PDB entry 5EY0 | X-ray diffraction, 1.60 A resolution | chains B and A

Chain B (and A):
Molecule: GTP-sensing transcriptional pleiotropic repressor CodY
Source organism: Staphylococcus aureus (strain Mu3 / ATCC 700698)
Notes: chain A of this document is another copy of the same molecule, construct and numbering; everything in this record applies to it too
UniProt: A7X1N2 (CODY_STAA1); numbering as in UniProt (aligned over 1-257)
Chain sequence (274 residues; each row starts with the number of its first residue; numbers below 1 keep their minus sign (His-16 is residue -16)):
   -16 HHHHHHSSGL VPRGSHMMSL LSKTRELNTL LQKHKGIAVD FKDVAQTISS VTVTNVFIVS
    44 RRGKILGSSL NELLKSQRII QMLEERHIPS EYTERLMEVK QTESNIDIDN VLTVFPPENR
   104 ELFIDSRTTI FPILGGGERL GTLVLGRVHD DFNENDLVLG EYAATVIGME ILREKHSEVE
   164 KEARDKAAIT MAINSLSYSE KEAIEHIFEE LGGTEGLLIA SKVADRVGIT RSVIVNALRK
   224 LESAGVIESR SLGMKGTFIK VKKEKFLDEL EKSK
Disordered / not traced: -16 to 0, 236-237, 256-257 (chain A: -16 to 0, 235-237, 256-257)
Construct notes: expression tag (-16 to 0)
Small-molecule neighbours:
  - GTP (guanosine-5'-triphosphate): Ala21, Val22, Asp23, Phe24, Ser43, Arg44, Arg45, Lys47, Leu49, Leu123, Glu153, Ile154, Arg156, Glu157, Lys158, Glu161
  - isoleucine (ILE): Phe40, Arg61, Ile62, Met65, Ile71, Pro72, Tyr75, Val94, Thr96, Val97, Phe98, Pro99, Pro100
UniProt features mapped onto this chain:
  - DNA-binding region: Ala203 to Arg222 (H-T-H motif)
  - binding site (GTP): Val22, Phe24, Ser43, Arg44, Arg45, Lys47, Glu153, Lys158
  - binding site (L-isoleucine): Arg61, Thr96, Phe98
  - mutagenesis: Glu153 (E153A: Decreases GTP-binding affinity)
What the authors report for this chain:
  - binding site for isoleucine: Arg61, Thr96
  - contacts within the chain: Arg61-Glu101 (salt bridge)
  - binding site for GTP: Val22, Phe24, Ser43, Arg45, Lys47, Glu153, Lys158
  - specificity-determining residues: Glu153 (proposed by the authors, not directly observed)
  - mutagenesis - S43A/R45A/K47A/H70A/K158A, E153A: decreased binding to GTP
  - conformationally variable residues (side-chain flip): Val22
  - mutagenesis - E153A (1.7-fold): decreased binding to in the absence of GTP

How chain B and chain A interact:
Pairs across the interface (45; chain B residue first):
  Ser2(B) - Glu137(A)
  Leu3(B) - Leu3(A)  hydrophobic
  Leu4(B) - Glu137(A)
  Leu4(B) - Leu140(A)  hydrophobic
  Leu4(B) - Val141(A)  hydrophobic
  Leu4(B) - Glu144(A)
  Thr7(B) - Tyr145(A)
  Arg8(B) - Glu144(A)  salt bridge
  Asn11(B) - Glu144(A)  hydrogen bond (side chain-backbone)
  Asn11(B) - Thr148(A)  hydrogen bond
  Leu14(B) - Thr148(A)
  Gln15(B) - Leu117(A)
  Gln15(B) - Gly118(A)
  Gln15(B) - Gly119(A)  hydrogen bond (backbone-backbone)
  Gln15(B) - Gly120(A)  hydrogen bond (backbone-backbone)
  Gln15(B) - Thr148(A)  hydrogen bond
  Lys16(B) - Gly120(A)
  Leu117(B) - Gln15(A)
  Gly118(B) - Gln15(A)
  Gly119(B) - Gln15(A)  hydrogen bond (backbone-backbone)
  Gly120(B) - Gln15(A)  hydrogen bond (backbone-backbone)
  Glu137(B) - Ser2(A)
  Glu137(B) - Leu3(A)  hydrogen bond (side chain-backbone)
  Glu137(B) - Leu4(A)  hydrogen bond (side chain-backbone)
  Val141(B) - Leu4(A)  hydrophobic
  Val141(B) - Tyr145(A)  hydrogen bond (backbone-side chain)
  Leu142(B) - Tyr145(A)
  Glu144(B) - Leu4(A)
  Glu144(B) - Arg8(A)  salt bridge
  Glu144(B) - Asn11(A)
  Tyr145(B) - Asn11(A)
  Tyr145(B) - Tyr145(A)  hydrophobic
  Tyr145(B) - Thr148(A)
  Thr148(B) - Asn11(A)
  Thr148(B) - Leu14(A)
  Thr148(B) - Gln15(A)  hydrogen bond
  Val149(B) - Met152(A)  hydrophobic
  Glu153(B) - Met152(A)
  Arg156(B) - Arg156(A)
  His159(B) - Ile20(A)
  Arg167(B) - Arg167(A)
  Met174(B) - Met174(A)  hydrophobic
  Arg222(B) - Asn177(A)  hydrogen bond
  Lys223(B) - Asn177(A)
  Ser226(B) - Ala170(A)
Other interface residues (no listed pair), chain B (34 interface residues in all): His17, Ile20, Leu140, Met152, Leu155, Ala227
Other interface residues (no listed pair), chain A (32 interface residues in all): Thr7, Lys16, Thr85, Val149, Glu153, Leu155, His159, Thr173

Overview:
34 residues of chain B face 32 of chain A across their interface, with 12 hydrogen bonds and 2 salt bridges.
Polar contacts include Arg8(B)-Glu144(A), Asn11(B)-Glu144(A) and Asn11(B)-Thr148(A). The paper reports a
binding site for GTP at Val22(B), Phe24(B) and Ser43(B) among others; S43A/R45A/K47A/H70A/K158A and E153A of
chain B reduce binding to GTP.
Both chains are GTP-sensing transcriptional pleiotropic repressor CodY (Staphylococcus aureus (strain Mu3 /
ATCC 700698)). Entry 5EY0 (Crystal structure of CodY from Staphylococcus aureus with GTP and Ile) was
determined by X-ray diffraction (same publication as 5EY1 and 5EY2).
